PDB entry 8JAY | electron microscopy, 4.20 A resolution (low resolution: residue-level contacts below are approximate; hydrogen-bond / salt-bridge calls are withheld) | chains C and G of the 16 polymer chains in the assembly

== Chain C ==
Molecule: Piwi domain-containing protein
Organism: Thermoflavifilum thermophilum
Reference sequence: A0A1I7NFD7 (A0A1I7NFD7_9BACT); residue numbers follow UniProt; this construct covers 1-507
Amino-acid sequence (507 residues; row label = number of the first residue in the row):
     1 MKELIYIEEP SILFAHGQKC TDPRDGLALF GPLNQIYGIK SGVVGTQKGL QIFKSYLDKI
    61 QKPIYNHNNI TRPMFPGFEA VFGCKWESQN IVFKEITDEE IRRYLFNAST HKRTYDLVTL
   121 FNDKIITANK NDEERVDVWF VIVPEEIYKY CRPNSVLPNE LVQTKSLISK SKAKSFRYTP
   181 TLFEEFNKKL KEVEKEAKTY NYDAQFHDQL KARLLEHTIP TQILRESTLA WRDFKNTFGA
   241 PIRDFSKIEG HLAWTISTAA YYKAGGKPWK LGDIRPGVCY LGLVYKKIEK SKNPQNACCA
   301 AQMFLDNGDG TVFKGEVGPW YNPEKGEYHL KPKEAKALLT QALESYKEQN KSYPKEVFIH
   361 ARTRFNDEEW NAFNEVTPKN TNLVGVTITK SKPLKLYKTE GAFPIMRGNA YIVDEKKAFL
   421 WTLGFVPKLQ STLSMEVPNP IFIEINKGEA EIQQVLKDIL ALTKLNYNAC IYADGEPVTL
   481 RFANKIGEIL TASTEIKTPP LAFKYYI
Not modelled in the structure: 145-202
What the authors report for this chain:
  - mutagenesis - E133A/R135A/D137A: decreased catalytic activity
  - mutagenesis - Y37A/K40A: abolished catalytic activity

== Chain G ==
Molecule: 21-nt RNA strand
Sequence (21 nucleotides; each row starts with the number of its first residue):
     1 UGACGGCUCU AAUCUAUUAG U
Ion coordination: Mg2+ near U1 (its only coordinating residue here)

== How chain C and chain G interact ==
Contacting residue pairs (29; chain C residue first):
  Asp203(C) with U1(G)
  His207(C) with U1(G)
  Gln222(C) with U1(G)
  Ile223(C) with U1(G); G2(G)
  Leu224(C) with G2(G)
  Arg225(C) with U1(G); G2(G)
  Thr228(C) with G2(G)
  Phe245(C) with G2(G)
  Thr255(C) with G2(G)
  Ile256(C) with G2(G)
  Lys325(C) with A12(G); U13(G)
  Glu327(C) with U13(G); C14(G)
  Leu423(C) with G5(G); G6(G)
  Ser434(C) with G6(G)
  Asn439(C) with G6(G); C7(G)
  Asn466(C) with C4(G)
  Asn468(C) with A3(G)
  Ala469(C) with A3(G)
  Asp474(C) with C4(G); G5(G)
  Gly475(C) with G5(G)
  Glu476(C) with G5(G)
  Arg481(C) with C4(G)
Also at the interface, not in a pair above, chain C (26 interface residues in all): Lys211, Glu324, Gly326, Ile471

== In short ==
26 residues of chain C and 10 residues of chain G are in contact. The paper reports that E133A/R135A/D137A of
chain C reduce catalytic activity; Y37A/K40A of chain C abolish catalytic activity.
Chain C is Piwi domain-containing protein (Thermoflavifilum thermophilum) and chain G is a 21-nt RNA strand;
the structure, CrtSPARTA Octamer bound with guide-target, was determined by electron microscopy, deposited
together with 8J84, 8J8H, 8J9G and 8J9P.
